4QYZ - chains G and M of the 13 polymer chains in the assembly; structure by X-ray diffraction, 3.03 A resolution.

# Chain G
Name: CRISPR system Cascade subunit CasC
Organism: Escherichia coli
UniProtKB: Q46899 (CASC_ECOLI); residue numbers follow UniProt; this construct covers 1-363
Sequence (363 residues; row label = number of the first residue in the row):
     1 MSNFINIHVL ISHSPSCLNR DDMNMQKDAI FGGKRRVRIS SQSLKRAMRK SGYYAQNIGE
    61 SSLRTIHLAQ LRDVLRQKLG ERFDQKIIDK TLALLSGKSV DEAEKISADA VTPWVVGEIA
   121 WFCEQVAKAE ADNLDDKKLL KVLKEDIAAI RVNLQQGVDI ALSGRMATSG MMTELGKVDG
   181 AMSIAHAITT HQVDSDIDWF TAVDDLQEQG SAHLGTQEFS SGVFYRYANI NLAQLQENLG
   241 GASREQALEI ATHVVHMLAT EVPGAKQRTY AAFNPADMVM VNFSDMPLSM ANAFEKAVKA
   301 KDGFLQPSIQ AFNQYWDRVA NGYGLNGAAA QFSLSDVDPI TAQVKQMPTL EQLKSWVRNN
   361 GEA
Disordered / not traced: 340-342
From the paper describing this entry:
  - binding site for the 61-nt RNA strand: Arg20, Lys27, Ser40, Gln42, Ser43, Lys45, Arg46, Arg49, Ser163 to Ser169, Trp199, Phe200, Thr201, Ala202, Val203
  - binding site for the 40-nt DNA strand (chain M): Asp109 to Val111, Gln209, Gly210, Ser211, His213, Leu214

# Chain M
Molecule: 40-nt DNA strand
Sequence (40 nucleotides; row label = number of the first residue in the row):
     1 AATCAGACAG CCCACATGGC ATTCCACTTA TCACTGGCAT
Disordered / not traced: 1-4, 38-40

# Interface between chain G and chain M
Residue-residue contacts (14; chain G residue first):
  Asp109(G) - DC27(M)  sugar contact
  Asp109(G) - DT28(M)  sugar contact
  Ala110(G) - DC27(M)  base contact
  Ala110(G) - DT28(M)  base contact
  Thr168(G) - DT28(M)  hydrogen bond to the base
  Thr168(G) - DT29(M)  sugar contact
  Gln209(G) - DG18(M)  sugar contact
  Gly210(G) - DG18(M)  base contact
  Ser211(G) - DG19(M)  hydrogen bond to the base
  Ala212(G) - DC20(M)  sugar contact
  His213(G) - DC20(M)  hydrogen bond to the phosphate
  His213(G) - DA21(M)  stacking on the base
  Leu214(G) - DG19(M)  base contact
  Leu214(G) - DC20(M)  hydrogen bond to the sugar
Also at the interface, not in a pair above, chain G (12 interface residues in all): Phe200, Thr201, Gly215

# Overview
12 residues of chain G and 7 residues of chain M are in contact; the contacts include 4 hydrogen bonds and 1
aromatic stacking contact. Among the polar pairs are Thr168(G)-DT28(M), Ser211(G)-DG19(M) and
Leu214(G)-DC20(M). The paper reports a binding site for the 61-nt RNA strand at Arg20(G), Lys27(G) and
Ser40(G) among others; a binding site for the 40-nt DNA strand (chain M) at Asp109(G), Gln209(G) and Gly210(G)
among others.
Here chain G is CRISPR system Cascade subunit CasC (Escherichia coli) and chain M is a 40-nt DNA strand. Entry
4QYZ (Crystal structure of a CRISPR RNA-guided surveillance complex, Cascade, bound to a ssDNA target) was
determined by X-ray diffraction.
